6ZJH - chain AAA; structure by X-ray diffraction, 2.10 A resolution.

# Chain AAA
Name: Trehalose phosphorylase/synthase
Organism: Thermoproteus uzoniensis (strain 768-20)
UniProtKB: F2L613 (F2L613_THEU7); numbering as in UniProt (aligned over 1-400)
Chain sequence (400 residues; numbered 1 to 400; the number before each row is that of its first residue):
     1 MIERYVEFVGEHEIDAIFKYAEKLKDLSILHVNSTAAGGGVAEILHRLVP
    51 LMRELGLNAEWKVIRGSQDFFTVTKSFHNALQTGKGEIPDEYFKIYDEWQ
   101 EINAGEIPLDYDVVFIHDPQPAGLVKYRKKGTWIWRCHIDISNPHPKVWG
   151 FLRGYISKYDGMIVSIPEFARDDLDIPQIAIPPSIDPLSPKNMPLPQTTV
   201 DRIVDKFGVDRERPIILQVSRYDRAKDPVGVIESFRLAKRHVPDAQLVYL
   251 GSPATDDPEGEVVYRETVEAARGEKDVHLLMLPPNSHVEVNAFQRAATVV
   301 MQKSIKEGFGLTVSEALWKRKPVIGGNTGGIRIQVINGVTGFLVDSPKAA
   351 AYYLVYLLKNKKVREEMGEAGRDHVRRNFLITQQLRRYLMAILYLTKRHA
Disordered / not traced: 254-258, 400
Reported in the primary citation:
  - binding site for alpha-D-glucopyranose: Arg-221

# Summary
From the paper: a binding site for alpha-D-glucopyranose at Arg-221.
Chain AAA is Trehalose phosphorylase/synthase (Thermoproteus uzoniensis (strain 768-20)); the structure,
Trehalose transferase from Thermoproteus uzoniensis soaked with trehalose, was determined by X-ray
diffraction, deposited together with 6ZN1, 6ZJ4, 6ZJ7 and 6ZMZ.
